Entry 5H8V (X-ray diffraction, 2.20 A resolution); this record covers chain A.

Chain A:
Protein: Sulfite reductase [ferredoxin], chloroplastic
From: Zea mays
Notes: EC 1.8.7.1
Reference sequence: O23813 (SIR_MAIZE); residue numbers follow UniProt; this construct covers 53-635
Amino-acid sequence (583 residues; numbered 53 to 635; the number before each row is that of its first residue):
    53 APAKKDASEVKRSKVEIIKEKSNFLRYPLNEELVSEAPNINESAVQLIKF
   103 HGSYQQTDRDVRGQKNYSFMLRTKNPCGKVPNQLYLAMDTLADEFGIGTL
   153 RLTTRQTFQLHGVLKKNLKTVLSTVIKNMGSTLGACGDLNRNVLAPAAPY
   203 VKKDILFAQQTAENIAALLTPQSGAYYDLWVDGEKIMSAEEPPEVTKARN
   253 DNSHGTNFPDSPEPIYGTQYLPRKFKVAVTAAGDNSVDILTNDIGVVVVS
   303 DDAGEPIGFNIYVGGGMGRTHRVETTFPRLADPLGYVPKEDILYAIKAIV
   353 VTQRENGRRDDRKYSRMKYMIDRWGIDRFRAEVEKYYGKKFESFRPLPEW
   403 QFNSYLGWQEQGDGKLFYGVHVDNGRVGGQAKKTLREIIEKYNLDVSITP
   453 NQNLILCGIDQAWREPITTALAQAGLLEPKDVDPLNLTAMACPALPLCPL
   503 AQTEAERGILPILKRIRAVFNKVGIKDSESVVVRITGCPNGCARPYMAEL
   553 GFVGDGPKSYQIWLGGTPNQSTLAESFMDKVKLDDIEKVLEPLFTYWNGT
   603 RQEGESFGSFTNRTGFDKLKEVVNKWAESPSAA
Not modelled in the structure: 53-62, 240-241, 629-635
Curated features (UniProtKB/Swiss-Prot):
  - binding site ([4Fe-4S] cluster): Cys-494, Cys-500, Cys-540, Cys-544
  - binding site (siroheme): Cys-544
  - mutagenesis: Arg-193 (R193A: Loss of sulfite reductase activity, low nitrite reductase activity and reduced siroheme redox potential ...), Lys-276 (K276Q: Loss of sulfite reductase activity, no nitrite reductase activity), Lys-278 (K278N: Loss of sulfite reductase activity, basal nitrite reductase activity)
Covalent attachments: covalent link Tyr-106/Cys-188
Bound ions: Mg2+: Val-424, Asn-453; 4Fe-4S cluster Fe: Cys-494, Cys-500, Cys-540, Cys-544; siroheme Fe near Cys-544 (its only coordinating residue here)
Small-molecule neighbours:
  - 4Fe-4S cluster (SF4): Cys-494, Pro-495, Ala-496, Cys-500, Leu-502, Ala-503, Thr-538, Gly-539, Cys-540, Asn-542, Gly-543, Cys-544
  - siroheme (SRM): Tyr-106, Gln-108, Met-122, Arg-124, Arg-153, Leu-154, Thr-155, Thr-156, Arg-157, Thr-159, Gln-161, His-163, Ala-187, Arg-193, Arg-275, Lys-276, Lys-278, Thr-293, Gly-318, Met-319, Gly-320, Arg-368, Gln-454, Ala-493, Cys-494, Pro-495, Leu-499, Cys-500, Pro-501, Leu-502, Asn-542, Gly-543, Cys-544, Arg-546

Overview:
Bound to chain A: 4Fe-4S cluster and siroheme. Val-424 and Asn-453 form the Mg2+ site. The 4Fe-4S cluster Fe
site is built by Cys-494, Cys-500, Cys-540 and Cys-544. UniProt lists 4 [4Fe-4S] cluster-binding residues,
siroheme-binding residue Cys-544 and 3 mutagenesis sites.
Chain A is Sulfite reductase [ferredoxin], chloroplastic (Zea mays); the structure, Crystal structure of the
complex between maize Sulfite Reductase and ferredoxin in the form-1 crystal, was determined by X-ray
diffraction.
